8WHB - chains A and I of the 10 polymer chains in the assembly; structure by electron microscopy, 3.17 A resolution.

# Chain A
Protein: Histone H3.1
Organism: Arabidopsis thaliana
Reference sequence: P59226 (H31_ARATH); residues 0-135 here correspond to UniProt positions 1-136 (UniProt number = residue number + 1)
Sequence (136 residues; numbered 0 to 135; the number before each row is that of its first residue; numbering starts at 0):
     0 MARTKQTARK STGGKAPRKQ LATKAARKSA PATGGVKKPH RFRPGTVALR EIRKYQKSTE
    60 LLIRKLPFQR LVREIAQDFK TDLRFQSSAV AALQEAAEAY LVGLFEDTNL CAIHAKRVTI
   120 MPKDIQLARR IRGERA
Unresolved in the structure: 0-42, 134-135
Swiss-Prot annotation at these positions:
  - site: Lys14 (Not N6-methylated), Lys27 (Not N6-acetylated), Ala31 (Recognition by ATXR5 and ATXR6), Lys36 (Not N6-acetylated)
  - modified residue: Lys4 (N6,N6,N6-trimethyllysine), Lys9 (N6,N6,N6-trimethyllysine), Ser10 (Phosphoserine), Thr11 (Phosphothreonine), Lys14 (N6-acetyllysine), Lys18 (N6-acetyllysine), Lys23 (N6-acetyllysine), Lys27 (N6,N6,N6-trimethyllysine), Ser28 (Phosphoserine), Lys36 (N6,N6,N6-trimethyllysine)

# Chain I
Molecule: sense strand (147-nt DNA)
Sequence (147 nucleotides; row label = number of the first residue in the row):
     1 ATCGAGAATC CCGGTGCCGA GGCCGCTCAA TTGGTCGTAG ACAGCTCTAG CACCGCTTAA
    61 ACGCACGTAC GCGCTGTCCC CCGCGTTTAA CCGCCCAAGG GGATTACTCC CTAGTCTCCA
   121 GGCACGTGTC AGATATATAC ATCCGAT
Unresolved in the structure: 1-13

# Interface between chain A and chain I
Contacting residue pairs - 17 pairs, chain A then chain I:
  Pro43(A) - DC82(I)  phosphate contact
  Pro43(A) - DG83(I)  sugar contact
  Gly44(A) - DC82(I)  hydrogen bond to the phosphate
  Gly44(A) - DG83(I)  hydrogen bond to the phosphate
  Thr45(A) - DG83(I)  hydrogen bond to the phosphate
  Val46(A) - DG83(I)  hydrogen bond to the phosphate
  Val46(A) - DC84(I)  phosphate contact
  Ala47(A) - DG83(I)  hydrogen bond to the phosphate
  Arg63(A) - DC91(I)  phosphate contact
  Arg63(A) - DC92(I)  phosphate contact
  Lys64(A) - DC92(I)  hydrogen bond to the phosphate
  Leu65(A) - DC92(I)  phosphate contact
  Pro66(A) - DC91(I)  phosphate contact
  Arg69(A) - DC91(I)  salt bridge to the phosphate
  Asp81(A) - DG101(I)  phosphate contact
  Arg83(A) - DG100(I)  phosphate contact
  Arg83(A) - DG101(I)  sugar contact
Interface residues without a listed pair, chain A (13 interface residues in all): Gln85
Interface residues without a listed pair, chain I (8 interface residues in all): DA103

# Summary
Chain A and chain I form an interface of 13 and 8 residues respectively; the contacts include 6 hydrogen bonds
and 1 salt bridge. Polar pairs include Gly44(A)-DC82(I), Gly44(A)-DG83(I) and Thr45(A)-DG83(I).
Chain A is Histone H3.1 (Arabidopsis thaliana) and chain I is sense strand (147-nt DNA); the structure,
Structure of nucleosome core particle of Arabidopsis thaliana, was determined by electron microscopy,
deposited together with 8WH5, 8WH8, 8WH9 and 8WHA.
